Entry 6WDO (electron microscopy, 3.60 A resolution); this record covers chains C and B of the 20 polymer chains in the assembly.

Chain C:
Molecule: Calcium uniporter protein, mitochondrial
Source organism: Homo sapiens
UniProt: Q8NE86 (MCU_HUMAN); numbering as in UniProt (aligned over 74-341)
Amino-acid sequence (268 residues; numbered 74 to 341; the number before each row is that of its first residue):
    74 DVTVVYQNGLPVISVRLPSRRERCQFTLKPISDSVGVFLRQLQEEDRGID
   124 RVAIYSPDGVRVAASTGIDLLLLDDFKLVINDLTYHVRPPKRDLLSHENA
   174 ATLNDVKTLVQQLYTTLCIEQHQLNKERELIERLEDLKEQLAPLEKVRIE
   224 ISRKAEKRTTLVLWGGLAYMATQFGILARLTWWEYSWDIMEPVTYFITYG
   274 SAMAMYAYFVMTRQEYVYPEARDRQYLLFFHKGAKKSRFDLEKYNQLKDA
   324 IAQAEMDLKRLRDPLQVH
Ion coordination: Ca2+: Glu264 (shared with 1 residue of chain A; 1 residue of chain E; 1 residue of chain G)
UniProt features mapped onto this chain:
  - region: Thr285 to Val290 (Juxtamembrane helix)
  - motif: Trp260 to Tyr268 (Selectivity filter)
  - binding site (Ca(2+)): Glu264
  - modified residue: Ser92 (Phosphoserine), Cys97 (S-glutathionyl cysteine), Lys332 (N6-acetyllysine)
  - mutagenesis: Ser92 (S92A: Decreased MCU current; when associated with A-57; S92A: Impairs calcium uptake, but has no effect on oligomerization and interaction with MICU1 and MICU2), Cys97 (C97A: Abolished glutathionylation in response to reactive oxygen species), Asp123 (D123R: No effect on calcium uptake in presence of high concentrations of calcium. Abolished dimerization of MCU), Lys180 (K180A: No effect on calcium uptake, oligomerization and interaction with MICU1 and MICU2), Cys191 (C191A: Does not affect glutathionylation in response to reactive oxygen species), Leu240 (L240W: Abolished calcium uptake), Ala241 (A241W: Abolished interaction with EMRE/SMDT1 and calcium uptake), Gly248 (G248W: Abolished calcium uptake), Glu257 (E257A: According to a report, inhibits calcium uptake. According to a subsequent report, does not affect greatly calcium uptake; E257S: Does not affect greatly calcium uptake), Ser259 (S259A: Does not inhibit calcium uptake. Strongly reduced sensitivity to ruthenium red inhibition; S259R: Prevents entrance of calcium into the pore), Trp260 (W260A/F/Y: Abolished mitochondrial calcium uptake), Asp261 to Glu264 (Dominant negative (DN) mutant; inhibits calcium uptake. Inhibits calcium channel activity ...), 14 further mutagenesis entries in UniProt
From the paper describing this entry:
  - mutagenesis - D123R: decreased localization

Chain B:
Molecule: Essential MCU regulator, mitochondrial
Source organism: Homo sapiens
UniProt: Q9H4I9 (EMRE_HUMAN); residues 48-100 here = UniProt positions 48-100
Amino-acid sequence (53 residues; row label = number of the first residue in the row):
    48 VIVTRSGAILPKPVKMSFGLLRVFSIVIPFLYVGTLISKNFAALLEEHDI
    98 FVP
UniProt features mapped onto this chain:
  - motif: Gly81 to Ser85 (GXXXX[G/A/S])
  - mutagenesis: Pro58 (P58W: Abolished interaction with MCU), Lys59 (K59W: Abolished interaction with MCU), Pro60 (P60A/W: Abolished interaction with MCU), Leu67 to Val70 (Does not affect interaction with MCU), Gly81 (G81W: Abolishes calcium uptake into mitochondria), Leu83 (L83W: Promotes association with MCU, protecting SMDT1/EMRE from degradation by AFG3L2 and SP7), Ser85 (S85W: Abolishes calcium uptake into mitochondria. Promotes association with MCU, protecting SMDT1/EMRE from degradation by AFG3L2 and SP7)

How chain C and chain B interact:
Residue-residue contacts (27):
  Arg221(C) - Ile56(B)
  Met276(C) - Val74(B)  hydrophobic
  Val283(C) - Met63(B)
  Met284(C) - Met63(B)  hydrophobic
  Asp296(C) - Val48(B)  hydrogen bond (side chain-backbone)
  Asp296(C) - Ile49(B)  hydrogen bond (side chain-backbone)
  Arg297(C) - Pro60(B)
  Arg297(C) - Lys62(B)
  Tyr299(C) - Ile49(B)  hydrophobic
  Leu300(C) - Ile49(B)  hydrophobic
  Leu300(C) - Leu57(B)
  Leu300(C) - Pro58(B)
  Leu300(C) - Pro60(B)
  Leu301(C) - Lys59(B)
  Leu301(C) - Pro60(B)  hydrophobic
  Leu301(C) - Lys62(B)
  Phe303(C) - Ile56(B)  hydrophobic
  His304(C) - Leu57(B)  hydrogen bond (side chain-backbone)
  His304(C) - Pro58(B)  hydrogen bond (side chain-backbone)
  His304(C) - Lys59(B)  hydrogen bond (side chain-backbone)
  Lys305(C) - Lys59(B)
  Tyr317(C) - Gly54(B)
  Asn318(C) - Ala55(B)
  Lys321(C) - Ser53(B)  hydrogen bond (backbone-side chain)
  Lys321(C) - Gly54(B)
  Asp322(C) - Ser53(B)  hydrogen bond
  Ala325(C) - Ser53(B)
Other interface residues (no listed pair), chain C (19 interface residues in all): Ala280, Leu314
Other interface residues (no listed pair), chain B (16 interface residues in all): Val61, Leu67, Val70

In short:
The interface between chain C and chain B involves 19 residues on one side and 16 on the other, with 7
hydrogen bonds. Among the polar pairs are Asp296(C)-Val48(B), Asp296(C)-Ile49(B) and His304(C)-Leu57(B). From
the paper: D123R of chain C reduces localization.
Chain C is Calcium uniporter protein, mitochondrial and chain B is Essential MCU regulator, mitochondrial,
both from Homo sapiens; the structure, Cryo-EM structure of mitochondrial calcium uniporter holocomplex in
high Ca2+, was determined by electron microscopy (same publication as 6WDN).
